Entry 1IOF (X-ray diffraction, 2.20 A resolution); this record covers chains B and D of the 4 polymer chains in the assembly.

[Chain B (and D)]
Molecule: Pyrrolidone carboxyl peptidase
Source organism: Pyrococcus furiosus
Notes: EC 3.4.19.3; chain D of this document is another copy of the same molecule, construct and numbering; everything in this record applies to it too
UniProt: O73944 (PCP_PYRFU); residue numbers follow UniProt; this construct covers 1-208
Amino-acid sequence (208 residues; each row starts with the number of its first residue):
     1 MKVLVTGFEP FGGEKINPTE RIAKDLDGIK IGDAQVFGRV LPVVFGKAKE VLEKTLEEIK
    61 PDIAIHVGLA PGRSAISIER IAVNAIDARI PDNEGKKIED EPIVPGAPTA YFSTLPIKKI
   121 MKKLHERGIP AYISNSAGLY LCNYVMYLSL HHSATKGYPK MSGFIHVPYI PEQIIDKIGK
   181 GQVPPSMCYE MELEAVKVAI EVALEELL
Curated features (UniProtKB/Swiss-Prot):
  - active site: E79, C142, H166

[How chain B and chain D interact]
Contacting residue pairs (24; chain B residue first):
  S74(B) with V183(D), hydrogen bond (side chain-backbone)
  A75(B) with V183(D), hydrophobic
  H125(B) with I178(D)
  G128(B) with P171(D)
  P130(B) with P171(D); I174(D), hydrophobic; I175(D); I178(D), hydrophobic
  A131(B) with I178(D)
  P171(B) with G128(D); P130(D); M191(D), hydrophobic
  I174(B) with P130(D), hydrophobic
  I175(B) with G128(D); I129(D); P130(D)
  I178(B) with H125(D); P130(D), hydrophobic; A131(D)
  V183(B) with S74(D), hydrogen bond (backbone-side chain); A75(D), hydrophobic
  S186(B) with S186(D)
  C188(B) with C188(D), hydrophobic
  M191(B) with P171(D), hydrophobic
Interface residues without a listed pair, chain B (19 interface residues in all): I129, Y132, E172, P184, P185
Interface residues without a listed pair, chain D (19 interface residues in all): Y132, E172, P184, P185

[Overview]
Chain B and chain D each contribute 19 residues to their interface, with 2 hydrogen bonds. The hydrogen-bonded
pair is S74(B)-V183(D). From UniProt: 3 active-site residues on chain B.
Chain B and chain D are both Pyrrolidone carboxyl peptidase (Pyrococcus furiosus); the structure, X-ray
crystalline structures of pyrrolidone carboxyl peptidase from a hyperthermophile, pyrococcus furiosus, and its
cys-free mutant, was determined by X-ray diffraction, deposited together with 1IOI.
